Entry 9DZZ (electron microscopy, 3.10 A resolution); this record covers chains E and F of the 6 polymer chains in the assembly.

== Chain E ==
Name: Sec-independent protein translocase protein TatC
From: Escherichia coli
UniProt: C3SK12 (C3SK12_ECOLX); residue numbers follow UniProt; this construct covers 1-258
Amino-acid sequence (266 residues; numbered 1 to 266; the number before each row is that of its first residue):
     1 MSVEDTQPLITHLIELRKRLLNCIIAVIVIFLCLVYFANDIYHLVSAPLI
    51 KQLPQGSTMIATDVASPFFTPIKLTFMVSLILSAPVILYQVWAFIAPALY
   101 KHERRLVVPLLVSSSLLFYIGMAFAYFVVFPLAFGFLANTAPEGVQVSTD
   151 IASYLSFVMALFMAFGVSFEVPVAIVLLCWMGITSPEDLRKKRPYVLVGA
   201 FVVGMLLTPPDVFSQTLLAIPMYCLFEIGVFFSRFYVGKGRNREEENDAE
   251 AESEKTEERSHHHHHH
Disordered / not traced: 1-5, 237-266
Construct notes: expression tag (259-266)

== Chain F ==
Name: Sec-independent protein translocase protein TatB
From: Escherichia coli
UniProt: C3SK17 (C3SK17_ECOLX); numbering as in UniProt (aligned over 1-171)
Amino-acid sequence (171 residues; each row starts with the number of its first residue):
     1 MFDIGFSELLLVFIIGLVVLGPQRLPVAVKTVAGWIRALRSLATTVQNEL
    51 TQELKLQEFQDSLKKVEKASLTNLTPELKASMDELRQAAESMKRSYVAND
   101 PEKASDEAHTIHNPVVKDNEAAHEGVTPAAAQTQASSPEQKPETTPEPVV
   151 KPAADAEPKTAAPSPSSSDKP
Disordered / not traced: 64-171

== How chain E and chain F interact ==
Pairs across the interface - 36 pairs, chain E then chain F:
  Thr-6(E) / Glu-53(F)
  Gln-7(E) / Glu-53(F)
  Pro-8(E) / Glu-53(F)
  Leu-9(E) / Leu-50(F)
  Ile-10(E) / Leu-50(F)  hydrophobic
  Ile-10(E) / Glu-53(F)
  Ile-10(E) / Leu-54(F)  hydrophobic
  Leu-13(E) / Leu-50(F)  hydrophobic
  Pro-194(E) / Val-19(F)
  Pro-194(E) / Arg-24(F)
  Tyr-195(E) / Leu-20(F)  hydrophobic
  Tyr-195(E) / Arg-24(F)
  Leu-197(E) / Ile-15(F)  hydrophobic
  Val-198(E) / Val-12(F)  hydrophobic
  Phe-201(E) / Leu-11(F)  hydrophobic
  Phe-201(E) / Ile-15(F)  hydrophobic
  Val-202(E) / Val-12(F)  hydrophobic
  Met-205(E) / Phe-2(F)
  Met-205(E) / Asp-3(F)
  Met-205(E) / Ile-4(F)  hydrophobic
  Met-205(E) / Glu-8(F)
  Met-205(E) / Leu-9(F)  hydrophobic
  Leu-206(E) / Phe-2(F)
  Leu-206(E) / Ile-4(F)  hydrophobic
  Thr-208(E) / Asp-3(F)
  Thr-208(E) / Glu-8(F)  hydrogen bond
  Pro-209(E) / Asp-3(F)
  Pro-209(E) / Glu-8(F)
  Pro-210(E) / Asp-3(F)
  Pro-210(E) / Glu-8(F)
  Asp-211(E) / Glu-8(F)  hydrogen bond (backbone-side chain)
  Val-212(E) / Ser-7(F)
  Val-212(E) / Leu-11(F)  hydrophobic
  Gln-215(E) / Glu-8(F)  hydrogen bond (side chain-backbone)
  Gln-215(E) / Val-12(F)
  Thr-216(E) / Leu-11(F)
Interface residues without a listed pair, chain E (23 interface residues in all): Leu-207, Ser-214
Interface residues without a listed pair, chain F (19 interface residues in all): Gly-5, Gly-16, Val-46, Gln-57

== Summary ==
23 residues of chain E and 19 residues of chain F are in contact; the contacts include 3 hydrogen bonds. Polar
contacts include Thr-208(E)/Glu-8(F), Asp-211(E)/Glu-8(F) and Gln-215(E)/Glu-8(F).
Chain E is Sec-independent protein translocase protein TatC and chain F is Sec-independent protein translocase
protein TatB, both from Escherichia coli; the structure, Cryo-EM structure of a TatBC complex from Escherichia
coli, was determined by electron microscopy.
